3AVJ - chains A and B of the 4 polymer chains in the assembly; structure by X-ray diffraction, 1.70 A resolution.

Chain A (and B):
Molecule: Integrase
Organism: Human immunodeficiency virus type 1
Notes: fragment: CCD domain; chain B of this document is another copy of the same molecule, construct and numbering; everything in this record applies to it too
UniProt: P12497 (POL_HV1N5); residues 50-212 here correspond to UniProt positions 1197-1359 (UniProt number = residue number + 1147)
Sequence (183 residues; row label = number of the first residue in the row):
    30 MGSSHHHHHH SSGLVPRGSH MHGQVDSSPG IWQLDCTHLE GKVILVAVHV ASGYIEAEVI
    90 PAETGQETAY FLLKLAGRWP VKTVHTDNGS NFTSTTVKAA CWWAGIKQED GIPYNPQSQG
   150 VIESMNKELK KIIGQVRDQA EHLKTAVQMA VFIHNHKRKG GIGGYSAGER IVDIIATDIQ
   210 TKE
Unresolved in the structure: 30-56, 189-192, 210-212
Sequence notes: expression tag (30-49); engineered mutation Ser-56 (Cys1203 in P12497), Asp-139 (Phe1286 in P12497), His-185 (Phe1332 in P12497)
UniProt features mapped onto this chain:
  - binding site (Mg(2+)): Asp-64, Asp-116, Glu-152

Interface between chain A and chain B:
Pairs across the interface - 65 pairs, chain A then chain B:
  Tyr-83(A) with Arg-107(B), hydrogen bond (side chain-backbone)
  Glu-85(A) with Arg-107(B), salt bridge
  Ala-86(A) with Arg-107(B), hydrogen bond (backbone-side chain)
  Glu-87(A) with Tyr-99(B); Lys-103(B), salt bridge; Arg-107(B), salt bridge
  Tyr-99(A) with Glu-87(B); Lys-173(B); Thr-174(B); Gln-177(B)
  Leu-102(A) with Thr-174(B); Gln-177(B)
  Lys-103(A) with Glu-87(B), salt bridge; Lys-103(B); Gln-177(B)
  Ala-105(A) with Phe-181(B); His-185(B), hydrogen bond (backbone-side chain)
  Gly-106(A) with Phe-181(B); Asn-184(B), hydrogen bond (backbone-side chain)
  Arg-107(A) with Tyr-83(B), hydrogen bond (backbone-side chain); Glu-85(B), salt bridge; Ala-86(B), hydrogen bond (side chain-backbone); Glu-87(B), salt bridge; Trp-108(B); Gln-177(B), hydrogen bond; Val-180(B)
  Trp-108(A) with Arg-107(B); Trp-108(B), hydrophobic
  Trp-132(A) with Gln-168(B), hydrogen bond; Met-178(B), hydrophobic; Phe-181(B), hydrophobic; Ile-182(B), hydrophobic
  Ala-133(A) with Phe-181(B)
  Gln-168(A) with Trp-132(B), hydrogen bond
  Lys-173(A) with Tyr-99(B)
  Thr-174(A) with Tyr-99(B); Leu-102(B)
  Gln-177(A) with Tyr-99(B); Leu-102(B); Lys-103(B); Arg-107(B), hydrogen bond
  Met-178(A) with Trp-132(B), hydrophobic
  Phe-181(A) with Ala-105(B); Gly-106(B); Trp-132(B), hydrophobic; Ala-133(B)
  Ile-182(A) with Trp-132(B), hydrophobic
  Asn-184(A) with Gly-106(B), hydrogen bond (side chain-backbone)
  His-185(A) with Ala-105(B)
  Tyr-194(A) with Ile-208(B), hydrophobic; Gln-209(B)
  Glu-198(A) with Ile-208(B)
  Val-201(A) with Val-201(B); Ile-204(B), hydrophobic; Ala-205(B)
  Asp-202(A) with Ala-205(B); Ile-208(B); Gln-209(B), hydrogen bond
  Ile-204(A) with Val-201(B), hydrophobic
  Ala-205(A) with Val-201(B); Asp-202(B); Ala-205(B), hydrophobic
  Ile-208(A) with Glu-198(B); Asp-202(B)
  Gln-209(A) with Asp-202(B), hydrogen bond
Interface residues without a listed pair, chain A (32 interface residues in all): Val-165, Val-180
Interface residues without a listed pair, chain B (32 interface residues in all): Val-165, Tyr-194

Summary:
Chain A and chain B each contribute 32 residues to their interface, with 13 hydrogen bonds and 6 salt bridges.
Polar pairs include Glu-85(A)/Arg-107(B), Glu-87(A)/Lys-103(B) and Glu-87(A)/Arg-107(B). UniProt lists 3
Mg2+-binding residues on chain A.
Both chains are Integrase (Human immunodeficiency virus type 1). Entry 3AVJ (Crystal structures of novel
allosteric peptide inhibitors of HIV integrase in the LEDGF binding site) was determined by X-ray diffraction
together with 3AV9, 3AVA, 3AVB, 3AVC, 3AVF, 3AVG and 6 further entries from the same study.
